PDB entry 4GBK | X-ray diffraction, 2.40 A resolution | chains C and D of the 4 polymer chains in the assembly

# Chain C
Molecule: Insulin A chain
From: Homo sapiens
UniProtKB: P01308 (INS_HUMAN); residues 1-21 here correspond to UniProt positions 90-110 (UniProt number = residue number + 89)
Amino-acid sequence (21 residues; each row starts with the number of its first residue):
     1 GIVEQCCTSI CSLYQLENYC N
Cystine bridges: Cys6-Cys11

# Chain D
Molecule: Insulin B chain
From: Homo sapiens
UniProtKB: P01308 (INS_HUMAN); residues 1-30 here correspond to UniProt positions 25-54 (UniProt number = residue number + 24)
Amino-acid sequence (30 residues; numbered 1 to 30; the number before each row is that of its first residue):
     1 FVNQHLCGSH LVEALYLVCG ERGFFYTDKT
Differences from the reference sequence: variant Asp28 (Pro52 in P01308)
Metal / ion sites: Zn2+ near His10 (its only coordinating residue here)
Small-molecule neighbours: m-cresol (CRS): Gly20, Glu21, Gly23

# How chain C and chain D interact
Disulfides between the chains: Cys7(C)-Cys7(D), Cys20(C)-Cys19(D)
Pairs across the interface (33; chain C residue first):
  Gly1(C) - Thr30(D)
  Ile2(C) - Leu11(D)  hydrophobic
  Ile2(C) - Leu15(D)  hydrophobic
  Ile2(C) - Asp28(D)
  Val3(C) - Asp28(D)
  Val3(C) - Lys29(D)
  Glu4(C) - Lys29(D)
  Glu4(C) - Thr30(D)  hydrogen bond
  Cys6(C) - His5(D)
  Cys6(C) - Leu6(D)  hydrogen bond (backbone-backbone)
  Cys7(C) - His5(D)  hydrogen bond (backbone-side chain)
  Cys7(C) - Leu6(D)
  Cys7(C) - Cys7(D)  disulfide
  Thr8(C) - His5(D)
  Ser9(C) - His5(D)
  Ile10(C) - Asn3(D)
  Ile10(C) - Gln4(D)
  Ile10(C) - His5(D)
  Leu13(C) - Val18(D)  hydrophobic
  Leu16(C) - Phe1(D)  hydrophobic
  Leu16(C) - Ala14(D)  hydrophobic
  Leu16(C) - Leu15(D)
  Leu16(C) - Val18(D)  hydrophobic
  Glu17(C) - Val18(D)
  Tyr19(C) - Leu15(D)  hydrophobic
  Tyr19(C) - Phe24(D)
  Tyr19(C) - Phe25(D)
  Cys20(C) - Cys19(D)  disulfide
  Cys20(C) - Gly23(D)
  Cys20(C) - Phe25(D)
  Asn21(C) - Gly23(D)  hydrogen bond (backbone-backbone)
  Asn21(C) - Phe24(D)  hydrogen bond (side chain-backbone)
  Asn21(C) - Phe25(D)
Interface residues without a listed pair, chain C (17 interface residues in all): Cys11, Asn18
Interface residues without a listed pair, chain D (20 interface residues in all): Val2, Arg22, Tyr26

# In short
Chain C and chain D form an interface of 17 and 20 residues respectively, with 2 disulfide bonds and 5
hydrogen bonds. Among the polar pairs are Glu4(C)-Thr30(D), Cys7(C)-His5(D) and Asn21(C)-Phe24(D). Bound to
chain D: m-cresol.
Chain C is Insulin A chain and chain D is Insulin B chain, both from Homo sapiens; the structure, Crystal
structure of aspart insulin at pH 8.5, was determined by X-ray diffraction (same publication as 4GBC, 4GBI,
4GBL and 4GBN).
